PDB entry 9UHT | electron microscopy, 2.89 A resolution | chains B and C of the 10 polymer chains in the assembly

# Chain B
Molecule: Non-structural protein 8
From: Severe acute respiratory syndrome coronavirus 2
UniProt: P0DTD1 (R1AB_SARS2); residues 1-198 here correspond to UniProt positions 3943-4140 (UniProt number = residue number + 3942)
Amino-acid sequence (198 residues; row label = number of the first residue in the row):
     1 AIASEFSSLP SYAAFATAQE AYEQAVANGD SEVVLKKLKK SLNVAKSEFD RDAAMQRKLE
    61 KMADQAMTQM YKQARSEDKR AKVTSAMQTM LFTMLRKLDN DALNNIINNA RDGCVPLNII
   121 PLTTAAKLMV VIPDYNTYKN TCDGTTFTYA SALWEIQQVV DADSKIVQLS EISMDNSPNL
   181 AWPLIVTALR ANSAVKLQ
Unresolved in the structure: 1-5, 196-198
Swiss-Prot annotation at these positions:
  - site: Q198 (Cleavage)

# Chain C
Molecule: Non-structural protein 7
From: Severe acute respiratory syndrome coronavirus 2
UniProt: P0DTD1 (R1AB_SARS2); residues 1-78 here correspond to UniProt positions 3860-3937 (UniProt number = residue number + 3859)
Amino-acid sequence (78 residues; numbered 1 to 78; the number before each row is that of its first residue):
     1 SKMSDVKCTS VVLLSVLQQL RVESSSKLWA QCVQLHNDIL LAKDTTEAFE KMVSLLSVLL
    61 SMQGAVDINK LCEEMLDN

# How chain B and chain C interact
Pairs across the interface (4; chain B residue first):
  A162(B) - S26(C)
  D163(B) - S24(C)
  D163(B) - S25(C)
  D163(B) - S26(C)  hydrogen bond
Also at the interface, not in a pair above, chain B (5 interface residues in all): N179, L180, A181
Also at the interface, not in a pair above, chain C (4 interface residues in all): K27

# Summary
5 residues of chain B face 4 of chain C across their interface, with 1 hydrogen bond. Its one hydrogen-bonded
contact is D163(B)-S26(C).
Here chain B is Non-structural protein 8 and chain C is Non-structural protein 7, both from Severe acute
respiratory syndrome coronavirus 2. Entry 9UHT (SARS-CoV-2 E-RTC in complex with RNA-nsp9 and GMPPNP) was
determined by electron microscopy.
